3ISB - chains A and T of the 4 polymer chains in the assembly; structure by X-ray diffraction, 2.00 A resolution.

# Chain A
Name: DNA polymerase beta
Source organism: Homo sapiens
Notes: EC 2.7.7.7, 4.2.99.-
UniProtKB: P06746 (DPOLB_HUMAN); numbering as in UniProt (aligned over 1-335)
Chain sequence (335 residues; row label = number of the first residue in the row):
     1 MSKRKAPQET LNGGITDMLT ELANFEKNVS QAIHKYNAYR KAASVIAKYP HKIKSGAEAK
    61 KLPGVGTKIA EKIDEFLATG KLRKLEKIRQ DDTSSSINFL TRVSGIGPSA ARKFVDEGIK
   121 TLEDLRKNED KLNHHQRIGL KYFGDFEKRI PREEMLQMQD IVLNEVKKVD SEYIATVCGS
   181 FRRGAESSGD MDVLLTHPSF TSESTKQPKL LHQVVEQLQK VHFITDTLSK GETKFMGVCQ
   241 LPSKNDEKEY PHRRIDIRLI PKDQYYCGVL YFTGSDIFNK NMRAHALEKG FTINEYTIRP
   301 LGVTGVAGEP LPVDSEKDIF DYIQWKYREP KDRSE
Unresolved in the structure: 1-6, 205-206
Ion coordination: Na+ site 1: Lys60, Leu62, Val65 (shared with 1 residue of chain D); Na+ site 2: Thr101, Val103, Ile106 (shared with 1 residue of chain P); Na+ site 3 near Thr101 (its only coordinating residue here); Na+ site 4 near Ser171 (its only coordinating residue here)
Swiss-Prot annotation at these positions:
  - region: Arg183 to Asp192 (DNA-binding)
  - active site: Lys72 (Nucleophile)
  - binding site (K(+)): Lys60, Leu62, Val65, Thr101, Val103, Ile106
  - binding site (Na(+)): Lys60, Leu62, Val65, Thr101, Val103, Ile106
  - binding site (dATP): Arg149, Ser180, Arg183, Gly189, Asp190
  - binding site (dCTP): Arg149, Ser180, Arg183, Gly189, Asp190
  - binding site (dGTP): Arg149, Ser180, Arg183, Gly189, Asp190, Asp192
  - binding site (dTTP): Arg149, Ser180, Arg183, Gly189, Asp190
  - binding site (Mg(2+)): Asp190, Asp192, Asp256
  - modified residue: Lys72 (N6-acetyllysine), Arg83 (Omega-N-methylarginine), Arg152 (Omega-N-methylarginine)
  - cross-link (Glycyl lysine isopeptide (Lys-Gly)): Lys41 (interchain with G-Cter in ubiquitin), Lys61 (interchain with G-Cter in ubiquitin), Lys81 (interchain with G-Cter in ubiquitin)
  - natural variant: Leu22 (L22P: Found in a gastric cancer sample; uncertain significance), Tyr39 (Y39C: Found in a gastric cancer sample; uncertain significance), Gly118 (G118V: Decreased DNA-directed DNA polymerase activity), Arg137 (R137Q: Decreased function in base-excision repair), Arg149 (R149I: Decreased DNA-directed DNA polymerase activity), Asp160 (D160N: Found in a gastric cancer sample; uncertain significance), Cys239 (C239R: Found in a gastric cancer sample; uncertain significance), Lys289 (K289M: Found in a colon cancer sample; uncertain significance), Asn294 (N294D: Found in a gastric cancer sample; uncertain significance), Glu295 (E295K: Found in a gastric cancer sample; uncertain significance)
  - mutagenesis: Phe25 (F25W: No effect on 5'-dRP lyase activity. Decreased ssDNA binding), His34 (H34G: Decreased 5'-dRP lyase activity. Decreased ssDNA binding), Lys35 (K35A: Decreased 5'-dRP lyase activity. Decreased ssDNA binding. Loss of 5'-dRP lyase activity; when associated with A-68 and A-72. Decreased ssDNA binding; when associated with A-68 and A-72 ...), Tyr39 (Y39F: No effect on 5'-dRP lyase activity; Y39Q: Abolishes DNA polymerase and 5'-dRP lyase activity), Lys41 (K41R: Abolishes ubiquitination; when associated with R-61 and R-81), Lys60 (K60A: Decreased 5'-dRP lyase activity. Decreased ssDNA binding), Lys61 (K61R: Abolishes ubiquitination; when associated with R-41 and R-81), Lys68 (K68A: No effect on 5'-dRP lyase activity. Decreased ssDNA binding. Loss of 5'-dRP lyase activity; when associated with A-35 and A-72. Decreased ssDNA binding; when associated with A-35 and A-72 ...), Glu71 (E71Q: No effect on 5'-dRP lyase activity. No effect on structure shown by circular dichroism. No effect on ssDNA binding), Lys72 (K72A: Severely reduced 5'-dRP lyase activity. Does not affect ssDNA binding. Loss of 5'-dRP lyase activity; when associated with A-35 and A-68. Decreased ssDNA binding ...), Glu75 (E75A: Slightly decreased 5'-dRP lyase activity. Decreased ssDNA binding. No effect on structure shown by circular dichroism), Lys81 (K81R: Abolishes ubiquitination; when associated with R-41 and R-61), 5 further mutagenesis entries in UniProt
Reported in the primary citation:
  - mutagenesis - R283A (45-fold): decreased catalytic activity on dATP
  - mutagenesis - R283A: unchanged catalytic activity on dGTP

# Chain T
Molecule: 16-nt DNA strand
Sequence (16 nucleotides; numbered 1 to 16; the number before each row is that of its first residue):
     1 CCGACGGCGC ATCAGC

# Chain A / chain T interface
Contacting residue pairs (16; chain A residue first):
  His34(A) - DC5(T)  stacking on the base
  Asn133(A) - DT12(T)  phosphate contact
  His134(A) - DT12(T)  phosphate contact
  Leu228(A) - DA11(T)  sugar contact
  Ser229(A) - DC10(T)  phosphate contact
  Ser229(A) - DA11(T)  phosphate contact
  Lys230(A) - DC10(T)  hydrogen bond to the phosphate
  Lys230(A) - DA11(T)  hydrogen bond to the phosphate
  Gly231(A) - DC10(T)  phosphate contact
  Glu232(A) - DC10(T)  hydrogen bond to the phosphate
  Thr233(A) - DG9(T)  hydrogen bond to the phosphate
  Thr233(A) - DC10(T)  hydrogen bond to the phosphate
  Lys234(A) - DG9(T)  phosphate contact
  Lys234(A) - DC10(T)  hydrogen bond to the phosphate
  Tyr271(A) - DG6(T)  hydrogen bond to the base
  Tyr296(A) - DC8(T)  sugar contact

# Overview
12 residues of chain A face 7 of chain T across their interface, with 7 hydrogen bonds and 1 aromatic stacking
contact. Polar pairs include Tyr271(A)-DG6(T), Lys230(A)-DC10(T) and Lys230(A)-DA11(T). The paper reports that
R283A of chain A reduces catalytic activity on dATP; R283A of chain A leaves catalytic activity on dGTP
unchanged.
Here chain A is DNA polymerase beta (Homo sapiens) and chain T is a 16-nt DNA strand. Entry 3ISB (Binary
complex of human DNA polymerase beta with a gapped DNA) was determined by X-ray diffraction (same publication
as 3ISC and 3ISD).
